Entry 2J37 (electron microscopy, 8.70 A resolution (very low resolution: no residue pairs are listed; an interface is given only as per-side residue counts)); this record covers chains S and W of the 8 polymer chains in the assembly.

== Chain S ==
Protein: Signal sequence
Source organism: Canis sp
Sequence (17 residues; numbered 50 to 66; the number before each row is that of its first residue):
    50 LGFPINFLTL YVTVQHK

== Chain W ==
Protein: Signal recognition particle 54 kDa protein (SRP54)
Source organism: Canis sp
UniProt: P61010 (SRP54_CANFA); numbering as in UniProt (aligned over 1-504)
Sequence (504 residues; numbered 1 to 504; the number before each row is that of its first residue):
     1 MVLADLGRKI TSALRSLSNA TIINEEVLNA MLKEVCTALL EADVNIKLVK QLRENVKSAI
    61 DLEEMASGLN KRKMIQHAVF KELVKLVDPG VKAWTPTKGK QNVIMFVGLQ GSGKTTTCSK
   121 LAYYYQRKGW KTCLICADTF RAGAFDQLKQ NATKARIPFY GSYTEMDPVI IASEGVEKFK
   181 NENFEIIIVD TSGRHKQEDS LFEEMLQVAN AIQPDNIVYV MDASIGQACE AQAKAFKDKV
   241 DVASVIVTKL DGHAKGGGAL SAVAATKSPI IFIGTGEHID DFEPFKTQPF ISKLLGMGDI
   301 EGLIDKVNEL KLDDNEALIE KLKHGQFTLR DMYEQFQNIM KMGPFSQILG MIPGFGTDFM
   361 SKGNEQESMA RLKKLMTIMD SMNDQELDST DGAKVFSKQP GRIQRVARGS GVSTRDVQEL
   421 LTQYTKFAQM VKKMGGIKGL FKGGDMSKNV SQSQMAKLNQ QMAKMMDPRV LHHMGGMAGL
   481 QSMMRQFQQG AAGNMKGMMG FNNM
Not modelled in the structure: 1-7, 100-101, 489-504
UniProt features mapped onto this chain:
  - binding site (GTP): Gly-108 to Thr-115, Asp-190 to Arg-194, Thr-248 to Asp-251

== Chain S / chain W interface ==
At this resolution (9 A) residue pairs are not listed: 17 residues of chain S and 25 of chain W lie at the interface.

== In short ==
17 residues of chain S face 25 of chain W across their interface. UniProt lists 17 GTP-binding residues on
chain W.
Here chain S is Signal sequence and chain W is Signal recognition particle 54 kDa protein (SRP54), both from
Canis sp. Entry 2J37 (Model of mammalian srp bound to 80S rncs) was determined by electron microscopy.
